Entry 1XLS (X-ray diffraction, 2.96 A resolution); this record covers chains A and I of the 4 polymer chains in the assembly.

Chain A:
Molecule: Retinoic acid receptor RXR-alpha
Organism: Homo sapiens
Notes: fragment: car lbd; engineered mutation(s): residues 116-238
UniProtKB: P19793 (RXRA_HUMAN); numbering as in UniProt (aligned over 227-458)
Sequence (232 residues; row label = number of the first residue in the row):
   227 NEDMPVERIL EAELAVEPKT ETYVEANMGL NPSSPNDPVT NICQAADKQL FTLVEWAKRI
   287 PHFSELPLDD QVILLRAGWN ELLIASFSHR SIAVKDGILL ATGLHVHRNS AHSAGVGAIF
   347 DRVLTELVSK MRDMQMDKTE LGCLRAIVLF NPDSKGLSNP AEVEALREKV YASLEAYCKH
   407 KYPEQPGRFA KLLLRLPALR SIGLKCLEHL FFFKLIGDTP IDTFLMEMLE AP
Swiss-Prot annotation at these positions:
  - region: Arg-348 to Gly-368 (Required for nuclear export)
  - binding site (9-cis-retinoate): Arg-316, Ala-327
  - binding site (all-trans-retinoate): Arg-316, Ala-327
  - modified residue (Phosphoserine): Ser-259, Ser-260

Chain I:
Molecule: Nuclear receptor coactivator 2
Notes: fragment: tif2; engineered mutation(s): the third LXXLL motif
UniProtKB: Q9WUI9 (NCOA2_RAT); residues 739-756 here correspond to UniProt positions 740-757 (UniProt number = residue number + 1)
Sequence (18 residues; row label = number of the first residue in the row):
   739 AKENALLRYL LDKDDTKD
Not modelled in the structure: 755-756
Differences from the reference sequence: conflict Ala-739 (Lys740 in Q9WUI9)
Swiss-Prot annotation at these positions:
  - motif: Leu-744, Leu-748 (LXXLL motif 3)

Chain A / chain I interface:
Pairs across the interface (26):
  Phe-277(A) / Leu-748(I)  hydrophobic
  Val-280(A) / Leu-748(I)
  Val-280(A) / Leu-749(I)  hydrophobic
  Glu-281(A) / Asp-752(I)
  Lys-284(A) / Leu-748(I)  hydrogen bond (side chain-backbone)
  Lys-284(A) / Leu-749(I)
  Lys-284(A) / Asp-750(I)
  Lys-284(A) / Lys-751(I)
  Lys-284(A) / Asp-752(I)  salt bridge
  Leu-294(A) / Arg-746(I)
  Leu-294(A) / Asp-750(I)
  Asp-295(A) / Arg-746(I)  salt bridge
  Gln-297(A) / Leu-749(I)
  Val-298(A) / Leu-745(I)
  Val-298(A) / Arg-746(I)
  Val-298(A) / Leu-749(I)
  Leu-301(A) / Leu-745(I)  hydrophobic
  Arg-302(A) / Asn-742(I)
  Phe-450(A) / Leu-744(I)  hydrophobic
  Phe-450(A) / Leu-748(I)  hydrophobic
  Glu-453(A) / Glu-741(I)
  Glu-453(A) / Asn-742(I)  hydrogen bond
  Glu-453(A) / Ala-743(I)  hydrogen bond (side chain-backbone)
  Glu-453(A) / Leu-744(I)  hydrogen bond (side chain-backbone)
  Glu-453(A) / Leu-745(I)  hydrogen bond (side chain-backbone)
  Glu-456(A) / Glu-741(I)
Also at the interface, not in a pair above, chain A (16 interface residues in all): Arg-285, Phe-289, Met-454

Summary:
Chain A and chain I form an interface of 16 and 11 residues respectively, with 5 hydrogen bonds and 2 salt
bridges. Polar pairs include Lys-284(A)/Asp-752(I), Asp-295(A)/Arg-746(I) and Lys-284(A)/Leu-748(I).
Here chain A is Retinoic acid receptor RXR-alpha (Homo sapiens) and chain I is Nuclear receptor coactivator 2.
Entry 1XLS (Crystal structure of the mouse CAR/RXR LBD heterodimer bound to TCPOBOP and 9cRA and a TIF2 ...)
was determined by X-ray diffraction.
